6UU5 - chains DDD and FFF of the 9 polymer chains in the assembly; structure by X-ray diffraction, 5.40 A resolution (low resolution: residue-level contacts below are approximate; hydrogen-bond / salt-bridge calls are withheld).

Chain DDD:
Molecule: DNA-directed RNA polymerase subunit beta'
Organism: Escherichia coli
Notes: EC 2.7.7.6
UniProt: P0A8T7 (RPOC_ECOLI); numbering as in UniProt (aligned over 1-1407)
Chain sequence (1407 residues; numbered 1 to 1407; the number before each row is that of its first residue):
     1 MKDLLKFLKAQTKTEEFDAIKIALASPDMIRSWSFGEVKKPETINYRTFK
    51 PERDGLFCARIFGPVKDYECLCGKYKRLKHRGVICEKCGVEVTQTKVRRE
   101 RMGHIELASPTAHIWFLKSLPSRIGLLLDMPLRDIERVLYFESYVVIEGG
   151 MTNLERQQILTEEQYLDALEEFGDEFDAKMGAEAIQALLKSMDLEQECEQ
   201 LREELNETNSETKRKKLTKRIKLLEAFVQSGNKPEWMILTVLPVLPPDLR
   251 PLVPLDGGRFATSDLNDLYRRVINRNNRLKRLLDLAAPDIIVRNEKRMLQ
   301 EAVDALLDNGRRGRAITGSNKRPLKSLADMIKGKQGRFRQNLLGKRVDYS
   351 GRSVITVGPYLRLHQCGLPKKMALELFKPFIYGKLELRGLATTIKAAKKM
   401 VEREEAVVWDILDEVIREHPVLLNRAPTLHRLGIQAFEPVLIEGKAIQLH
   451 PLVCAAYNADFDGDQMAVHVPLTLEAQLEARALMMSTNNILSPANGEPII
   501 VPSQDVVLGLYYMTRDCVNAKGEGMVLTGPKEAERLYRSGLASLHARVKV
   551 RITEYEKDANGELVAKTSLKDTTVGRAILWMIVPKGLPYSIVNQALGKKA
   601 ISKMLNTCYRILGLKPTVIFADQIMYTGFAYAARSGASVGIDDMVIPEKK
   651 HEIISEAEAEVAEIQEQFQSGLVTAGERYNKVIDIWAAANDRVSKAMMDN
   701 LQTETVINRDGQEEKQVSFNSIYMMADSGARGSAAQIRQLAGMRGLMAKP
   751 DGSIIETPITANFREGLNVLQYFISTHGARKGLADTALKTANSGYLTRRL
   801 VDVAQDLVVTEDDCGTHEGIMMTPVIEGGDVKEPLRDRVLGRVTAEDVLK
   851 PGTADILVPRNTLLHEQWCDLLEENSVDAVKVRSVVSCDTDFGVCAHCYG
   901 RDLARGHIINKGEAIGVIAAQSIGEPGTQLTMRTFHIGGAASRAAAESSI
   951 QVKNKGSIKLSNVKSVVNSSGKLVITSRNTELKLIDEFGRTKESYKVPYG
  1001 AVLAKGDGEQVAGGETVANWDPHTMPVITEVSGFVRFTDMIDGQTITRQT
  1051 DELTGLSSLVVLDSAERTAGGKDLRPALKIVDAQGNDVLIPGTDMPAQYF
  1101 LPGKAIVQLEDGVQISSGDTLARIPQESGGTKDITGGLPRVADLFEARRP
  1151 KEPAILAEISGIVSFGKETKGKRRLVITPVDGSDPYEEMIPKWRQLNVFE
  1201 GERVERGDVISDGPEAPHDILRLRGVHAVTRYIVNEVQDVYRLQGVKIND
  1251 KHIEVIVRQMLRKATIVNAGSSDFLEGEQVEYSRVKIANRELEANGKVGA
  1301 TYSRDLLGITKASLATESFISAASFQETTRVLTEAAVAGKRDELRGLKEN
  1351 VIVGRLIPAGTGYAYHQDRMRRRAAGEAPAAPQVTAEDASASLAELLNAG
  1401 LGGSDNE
Not modelled in the structure: 1-14, 1377-1407
Bound ions: Zn2+ site 1: C72, C85, C88; Mg2+ site 1: D460 (together with diphosphate); Mg2+ site 2: D460, D462, D464 (shared with 2 residues of chain 333); Zn2+ site 2: C814, C898
Residues lining bound ligands: diphosphate: N458, D460, R731, R933, H936, I937

Chain FFF:
Molecule: RNA polymerase sigma factor RpoS
Organism: Escherichia coli (strain K12)
UniProt: P13445 (RPOS_ECOLI); residues 1-328 here = UniProt positions 1-328
Chain sequence (336 residues; each row starts with the number of its first residue):
     1 MGQNTLKVHDLNEDAEFDENGVEVFDEKALVEEEPSDNDLAEEELLSQGA
    51 TQRVLDATQLYLGEIGYSPLLTAEEEVYFARRALRGDVASRRRMIESNLR
   101 LVVKIARRYGNRGLALLDLIEEGNLGLIRAVEKFDPERGFRFSTYATWWI
   151 RQTIERAIMNQTRTIRLPIHIVKELNVYLRTARELSHKLDHEPSAEEIAE
   201 QLDKPVDDVSRMLRLNERITSVDTPLGGDSEKALLDILADEKENGPEDTT
   251 QDDDMKQSIVKWLFELNAKQREVLARRFGLLGYEAATLEDVGREIGLTRE
   301 RVRQIQVEGLRRLREILQTQGLNIEALFLEHHHHHH
Not modelled in the structure: 1-52, 330-336
Differences from the reference sequence: conflict G2 (Ser in P13445), E33 (Gln in P13445); expression tag (329-336)

How chain DDD and chain FFF interact:
Contacting residue pairs - 84 pairs, chain DDD then chain FFF:
  E42(DDD) - R166(FFF)
  T43(DDD) - T164(FFF)
  T43(DDD) - I165(FFF)
  Y46(DDD) - I165(FFF)
  Y46(DDD) - P168(FFF)
  Y46(DDD) - I171(FFF)
  Y46(DDD) - L215(FFF)
  R77(DDD) - E284(FFF)
  R77(DDD) - A285(FFF)
  K79(DDD) - Y283(FFF)
  T95(DDD) - K242(FFF)
  Y140(DDD) - L55(FFF)
  Y140(DDD) - L60(FFF)
  E162(DDD) - E64(FFF)
  E162(DDD) - Y67(FFF)
  D248(DDD) - K242(FFF)
  V253(DDD) - L238(FFF)
  L255(DDD) - T220(FFF)
  L255(DDD) - L238(FFF)
  R259(DDD) - R218(FFF)
  R259(DDD) - T220(FFF)
  F260(DDD) - I219(FFF)
  F260(DDD) - T220(FFF)
  A261(DDD) - I219(FFF)
  A261(DDD) - T220(FFF)
  T262(DDD) - I219(FFF)
  T262(DDD) - T220(FFF)
  T262(DDD) - S221(FFF)
  T262(DDD) - V222(FFF)
  S263(DDD) - V222(FFF)
  S263(DDD) - D223(FFF)
  D264(DDD) - S221(FFF)
  D264(DDD) - D223(FFF)
  R270(DDD) - Q161(FFF)
  R270(DDD) - T164(FFF)
  R271(DDD) - D118(FFF)
  N274(DDD) - Q161(FFF)
  R275(DDD) - D118(FFF)
  R278(DDD) - D118(FFF)
  R278(DDD) - E121(FFF)
  R278(DDD) - E122(FFF)
  R278(DDD) - Q161(FFF)
  R281(DDD) - E122(FFF)
  R281(DDD) - L125(FFF)
  L282(DDD) - E121(FFF)
  L282(DDD) - L125(FFF)
  P288(DDD) - R92(FFF)
  P288(DDD) - I95(FFF)
  P288(DDD) - E96(FFF)
  I290(DDD) - Y61(FFF)
  I290(DDD) - E64(FFF)
  I290(DDD) - E96(FFF)
  I291(DDD) - I95(FFF)
  I291(DDD) - L99(FFF)
  I291(DDD) - E121(FFF)
  I291(DDD) - N124(FFF)
  R293(DDD) - E64(FFF)
  N294(DDD) - Y61(FFF)
  N294(DDD) - L117(FFF)
  N294(DDD) - E121(FFF)
  E295(DDD) - E121(FFF)
  R297(DDD) - Y61(FFF)
  R297(DDD) - E64(FFF)
  M298(DDD) - L117(FFF)
  M298(DDD) - D118(FFF)
  R322(DDD) - P225(FFF)
  K325(DDD) - D223(FFF)
  Q335(DDD) - S230(FFF)
  K378(DDD) - E247(FFF)
  Y382(DDD) - E247(FFF)
  T392(DDD) - Q320(FFF)
  T392(DDD) - G321(FFF)
  T392(DDD) - L322(FFF)
  T393(DDD) - D254(FFF)
  T393(DDD) - L322(FFF)
  I394(DDD) - T250(FFF)
  I394(DDD) - D254(FFF)
  K395(DDD) - Q251(FFF)
  K395(DDD) - L329(FFF)
  A396(DDD) - L322(FFF)
  K398(DDD) - E247(FFF)
  K398(DDD) - Q251(FFF)
  K399(DDD) - F328(FFF)
  K399(DDD) - L329(FFF)
Other interface residues (no listed pair), chain DDD (51 interface residues in all): I44, E142, D267, E301, R346, E386, R403
Other interface residues (no listed pair), chain FFF (54 interface residues in all): V54, A57, I120, I128, R163, L167, E217, K232, D236, E325

In short:
51 residues of chain DDD and 54 residues of chain FFF are in contact. Chain DDD binds diphosphate. C72(DDD),
C85(DDD) and C88(DDD) coordinate Zn2+ site 1. The Mg2+ site 2 is built by D460(DDD), D462(DDD) and D464(DDD).
Here chain DDD is DNA-directed RNA polymerase subunit beta' (Escherichia coli) and chain FFF is RNA polymerase
sigma factor RpoS (Escherichia coli (strain K12)). Entry 6UU5 (E. coli sigma-S transcription initiation
complex with a 6-nt RNA ("Old" crystal soaked with GTP, UTP ...) was determined by X-ray diffraction together
with 6UTV, 6UTW, 6UTX, 6UTY, 6UTZ, 6UU0 and 11 further entries from the same study.
